Entry 6C2Y (X-ray diffraction, 2.74 A resolution); this record covers chains A and B of the 3 polymer chains in the assembly.

[Chain A]
Molecule: Beta-adrenergic receptor kinase 1
Source organism: Homo sapiens
Notes: EC 2.7.11.15
UniProt: P25098 (ARBK1_HUMAN); numbering as in UniProt (aligned over 1-689)
Chain sequence (689 residues; each row starts with the number of its first residue):
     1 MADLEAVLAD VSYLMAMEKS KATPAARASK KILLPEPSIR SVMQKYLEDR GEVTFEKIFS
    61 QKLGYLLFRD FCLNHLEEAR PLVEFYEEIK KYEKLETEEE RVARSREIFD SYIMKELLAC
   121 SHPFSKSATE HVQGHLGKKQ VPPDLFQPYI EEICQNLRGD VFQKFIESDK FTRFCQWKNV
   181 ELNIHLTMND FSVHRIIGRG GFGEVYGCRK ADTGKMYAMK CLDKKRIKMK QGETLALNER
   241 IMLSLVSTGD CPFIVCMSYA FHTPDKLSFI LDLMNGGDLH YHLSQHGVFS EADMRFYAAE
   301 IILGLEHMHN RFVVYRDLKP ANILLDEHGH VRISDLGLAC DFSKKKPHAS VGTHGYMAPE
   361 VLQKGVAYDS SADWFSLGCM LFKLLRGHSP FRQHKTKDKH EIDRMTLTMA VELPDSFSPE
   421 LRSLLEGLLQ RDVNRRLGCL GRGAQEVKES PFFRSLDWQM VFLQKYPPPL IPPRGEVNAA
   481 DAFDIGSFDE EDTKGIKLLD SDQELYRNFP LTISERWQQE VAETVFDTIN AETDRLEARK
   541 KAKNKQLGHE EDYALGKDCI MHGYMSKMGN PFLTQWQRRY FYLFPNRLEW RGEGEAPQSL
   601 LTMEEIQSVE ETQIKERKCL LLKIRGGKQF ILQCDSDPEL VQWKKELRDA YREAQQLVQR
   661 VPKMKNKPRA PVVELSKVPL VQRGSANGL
Unresolved in the structure: 1-29, 408-409, 475-492, 549-550, 669-689
Sequence notes: engineered mutation Ala670 (Ser in P25098)
Small-molecule neighbours: EJS ((4R,5R,6S)-4-[4-fluoro-3-({[3-(methoxymethyl)-1,2,4-oxadiazol-5-yl]methyl}carbamoyl)phenyl]-N-(2H-indazol-5-yl)-6-methyl-2-oxohexahydropyrimidine-5-carboxamide): Ile197, Gly198, Arg199, Gly200, Gly201, Phe202, Gly203, Glu204, Val205, Ala218, Lys220, Leu222, Ile227, Leu235, Ala236, Glu239, Val255, Phe269, Leu271, Asp272, Leu273, Met274, Ala321, Asn322, Leu324, Ser334, Asp335
UniProt features mapped onto this chain:
  - active site: Asp317 (Proton acceptor)
  - binding site (ATP): Ile197 to Val205, Lys220
  - site (Required for receptor phosphorylation): Asp3, Leu4, Asp10
  - natural variant: Arg578 (R578Q: In a colorectal adenocarcinoma sample)
  - mutagenesis: Asp3 (D3A: 85% reduction in phosphorylation of G-protein coupled receptor rhodopsin; D3K: 95% reduction in phosphorylation of G-protein coupled receptor rhodopsin ...), Leu4 (L4A: 95% reduction in phosphorylation of G-protein coupled receptor rhodopsin. 90% reduction in phosphorylation of beta-2 adrenergic receptor ADRB2. Does not affect binding to ADRB2 ...), Glu5 (E5A: 50% reduction in phosphorylation of G-protein coupled receptor rhodopsin), Val7 to Leu8 (95% reduction in phosphorylation of G-protein coupled receptor rhodopsin), Asp10 (D10A: 95% reduction in phosphorylation of G-protein coupled receptor rhodopsin and beta-2 adrenergic receptor ADRB2. Does not affect binding to ADRB2. Not activated by receptor binding ...)

[Chain B]
Molecule: Guanine nucleotide-binding protein G(I)/G(S)/G(T) subunit beta-1
Source organism: Bos taurus
UniProt: P62871 (GBB1_BOVIN); residue numbers follow UniProt; this construct covers 1-340
Chain sequence (340 residues; each row starts with the number of its first residue):
     1 MSELDQLRQE AEQLKNQIRD ARKACADATL SQITNNIDPV GRIQMRTRRT LRGHLAKIYA
    61 MHWGTDSRLL VSASQDGKLI IWDSYTTNKV HAIPLRSSWV MTCAYAPSGN YVACGGLDNI
   121 CSIYNLKTRE GNVRVSRELA GHTGYLSCCR FLDDNQIVTS SGDTTCALWD IETGQQTTTF
   181 TGHTGDVMSL SLAPDTRLFV SGACDASAKL WDVREGMCRQ TFTGHESDIN AICFFPNGNA
   241 FATGSDDATC RLFDLRADQE LMTYSHDNII CGITSVSFSK SGRLLLAGYD DFNCNVWDAL
   301 KADRAGVLAG HDNRVSCLGV TDDGMAVATG SWDSFLKIWN
Unresolved in the structure: 1, 128-130
UniProt features mapped onto this chain:
  - modified residue: Ser2 (N-acetylserine), His266 (Phosphohistidine)

[Chain A / chain B interface]
Residue-residue contacts (43; chain A residue first):
  Tyr553(A) - Lys78(B)  hydrogen bond
  Gly556(A) - Arg96(B)
  Lys557(A) - Pro94(B)
  Lys557(A) - Leu95(B)
  Lys557(A) - Arg96(B)
  Asp558(A) - Arg96(B)
  Asp558(A) - Ser98(B)  hydrogen bond
  Phe584(A) - Ser98(B)
  Pro585(A) - Trp99(B)
  Asn586(A) - Gln75(B)  hydrogen bond (side chain-backbone)
  Asn586(A) - Ser98(B)  hydrogen bond (side chain-backbone)
  Asn586(A) - Trp99(B)
  Arg587(A) - Asp76(B)  hydrogen bond (side chain-backbone)
  Arg587(A) - Ser98(B)  hydrogen bond
  Glu589(A) - Asp76(B)
  Pro597(A) - Leu55(B)
  Gln598(A) - Leu55(B)
  Leu600(A) - Leu55(B)  hydrophobic
  Thr602(A) - Gln75(B)
  Glu604(A) - Lys57(B)  salt bridge
  Glu604(A) - Gln75(B)  hydrogen bond
  Ala654(A) - Trp99(B)  hydrophobic
  Leu657(A) - Leu117(B)  hydrophobic
  Val661(A) - Met101(B)  hydrophobic
  Val661(A) - Leu117(B)  hydrophobic
  Pro662(A) - Tyr145(B)
  Pro662(A) - Met188(B)  hydrophobic
  Pro662(A) - Cys204(B)  hydrophobic
  Lys663(A) - Tyr59(B)  hydrogen bond (side chain-backbone)
  Lys663(A) - Ala60(B)
  Lys663(A) - Met101(B)  hydrogen bond (side chain-backbone)
  Lys663(A) - Met188(B)
  Lys663(A) - Arg314(B)
  Met664(A) - Tyr59(B)  hydrophobic
  Met664(A) - Val100(B)
  Met664(A) - Met101(B)  hydrophobic
  Met664(A) - Trp332(B)
  Lys665(A) - Arg314(B)
  Lys665(A) - Trp332(B)
  Lys667(A) - Asn230(B)
  Lys667(A) - Asp246(B)  salt bridge
  Lys667(A) - Asp290(B)
  Pro668(A) - Asp290(B)
Also at the interface, not in a pair above, chain A (28 interface residues in all): Glu551, Ser599, Val658, Arg660, Asn666
Also at the interface, not in a pair above, chain B (30 interface residues in all): Ala56, Gly77, Ser97, Arg134, Ser147, Asp186, Cys271

[In short]
Chain A and chain B form an interface of 28 and 30 residues respectively; the contacts include 9 hydrogen
bonds and 2 salt bridges. Polar contacts include Glu604(A)-Lys57(B), Lys667(A)-Asp246(B) and
Tyr553(A)-Lys78(B). Chain A binds compound EJS.
Here chain A is Beta-adrenergic receptor kinase 1 (Homo sapiens) and chain B is Guanine nucleotide-binding
protein G(I)/G(S)/G(T) subunit beta-1 (Bos taurus). Entry 6C2Y (Human GRK2 in complex with Gbetagamma subunits
and CCG257142) was determined by X-ray diffraction.
